PDB entry 6HLJ | X-ray diffraction, 2.10 A resolution | chains A and B

Chain A:
Molecule: NADH-quinone oxidoreductase subunit E
Organism: Aquifex aeolicus VF5
Notes: EC 1.6.5.11
UniProt: O66842 (NUOE_AQUAE); numbering as in UniProt (aligned over 1-160)
Sequence (160 residues; each row starts with the number of its first residue):
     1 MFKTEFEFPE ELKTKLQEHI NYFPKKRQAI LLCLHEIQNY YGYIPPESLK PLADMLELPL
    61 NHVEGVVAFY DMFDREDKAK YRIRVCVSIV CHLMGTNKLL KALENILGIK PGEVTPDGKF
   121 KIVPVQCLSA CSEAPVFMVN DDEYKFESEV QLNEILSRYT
Unresolved in the structure: 1-4
Differences from the reference sequence: conflict Ser129 (Gly in O66842)
Metal / ion sites: 2Fe-2S cluster Fe: Cys86, Cys91, Cys127, Cys131
Ligand contacts: 2Fe-2S cluster (FES): Cys86, Ser88, Ile89, Val90, Cys91, Cys127, Leu128, Ser129, Ala130, Cys131, Val136

Chain B:
Molecule: NADH-quinone oxidoreductase subunit F
Organism: Aquifex aeolicus VF5
Notes: EC 1.6.5.11
UniProt: O66841 (NUOF_AQUAE); residues 1-426 here = UniProt positions 1-426
Sequence (434 residues; row label = number of the first residue in the row):
     1 MRSYPAIPRI YAETTLNMLL KRAKKPRVHS IDEYLKDGGY QALEKALNMS PEEIIDWVDK
    61 STLRGRGGAG FPTGKKWKFA VQNPGPRYFI CNADESEPGT FKDRIIIERD PHLLIEGIII
   121 SSYAIGANEA YIYIRGEYPA GYYILRDAIE EAKKKGFLGK NILGSGFDLE IYVARGAGAY
   181 ICGEETALIE SLEGKRGHPR LKPPYPVQKG LWGKPTVVNN VETIANVPFI ISMGWEEYRY
   241 IGPSDYAGPK LFPVSGKVKK PGVYELPMNT TLREVIFKYA GGTLGNKKVK AVFSGALDCF
   301 SSEELDIPMD YSPLGFGGTG TVIVLTEEDD IVEAALKIAE FYEHETCGQC TPCRVGCYEQ
   361 ANLLEKIYKG EATEQDWEGF DFVNRNIQPT SICGLGAVAG RLIRQTLEKF PEEWEKYRKK
   421 SASLPLAGHH HHHH
Unresolved in the structure: 1-2, 419-434
Differences from the reference sequence: expression tag (427-434)
Metal / ion sites: Na+: Asp94, Ala179; 4Fe-4S cluster Fe: Cys347, Cys350, Cys353, Cys393
Ligand contacts:
  - FMN (flavin mononucleotide): Gly65, Arg66, Gly67, Gly68, Ala69, Phe71, Lys76, Asn92, Asp94, Glu95, Ser96, Tyr180, Ile181, Gly183, Glu184, Glu185, Val218, Asn219, Asn220, Thr223, Gly394, Leu395
  - MPO (3[N-morpholino]propane sulfonic acid): Arg22, Tyr34, Asp37, Gly38, Gly39, Leu113, Glu116, Pro228, Phe229, Ser232, Met233
  - 4Fe-4S cluster (SF4): Ile181, Pro199, Thr346, Cys347, Gly348, Gln349, Cys350, Cys353, Ser391, Ile392, Cys393, Leu395, Gly396
From the paper describing this entry:
  - conformationally variable residues: Glu95

Interface between chain A and chain B:
Residue-residue contacts (104):
  Tyr22(A) with Arg146(B); Ile171(B); Tyr172(B); Val173(B), hydrogen bond (side chain-backbone)
  Phe23(A) with Tyr131(B), hydrophobic; Tyr172(B), hydrophobic; Val173(B); Ala174(B), hydrophobic
  Pro24(A) with Glu129(B); Tyr131(B); Tyr172(B)
  Lys25(A) with Trp212(B)
  Arg27(A) with Glu193(B); Gly194(B); Trp212(B)
  Gln28(A) with Tyr131(B), hydrogen bond; Leu192(B), hydrogen bond (side chain-backbone); Trp212(B)
  Ile30(A) with Gly194(B)
  Leu31(A) with Arg175(B); Ser191(B)
  Leu32(A) with Arg175(B)
  His35(A) with Arg175(B); Gly176(B), hydrogen bond (side chain-backbone); Ala177(B)
  His62(A) with Gly194(B), hydrogen bond (side chain-backbone); Lys195(B)
  Gly65(A) with Arg196(B)
  Phe69(A) with Ala179(B), hydrophobic; Ile181(B), hydrophobic; Arg196(B); Gly197(B); His198(B)
  Tyr70(A) with Ala177(B); Cys182(B), hydrophobic; Ser191(B), hydrogen bond; Lys195(B), hydrogen bond (side chain-backbone); Arg196(B); Gly197(B), hydrogen bond (side chain-backbone)
  Asp71(A) with Ala177(B), hydrogen bond (backbone-backbone); Gly178(B); His344(B), salt bridge
  Met72(A) with Gly136(B); Glu137(B); Ala177(B), hydrogen bond (backbone-backbone); Gly178(B)
  Phe73(A) with Ala177(B), hydrophobic
  Val87(A) with Lys337(B)
  Ile89(A) with Pro98(B), hydrophobic; Phe293(B), hydrophobic; Ala334(B); Lys337(B); Ile338(B), hydrophobic
  Val90(A) with Ser255(B); Gly256(B); Ile323(B), hydrophobic
  His92(A) with Glu333(B), salt bridge; Lys337(B)
  Leu93(A) with Lys257(B); Leu325(B), hydrophobic
  Met94(A) with Gly256(B); Lys257(B); Leu284(B), hydrophobic
  Gln126(A) with Phe341(B); His344(B); Glu345(B)
  Cys127(A) with Glu97(B); Pro98(B), hydrophobic; Gly99(B); Arg135(B), hydrogen bond (backbone-side chain)
  Leu128(A) with Arg104(B), hydrogen bond (backbone-side chain); Arg135(B); Glu137(B); Tyr138(B)
  Ser129(A) with Glu95(B), hydrogen bond (side chain-backbone); Ser96(B); Thr100(B), hydrogen bond (side chain-backbone); Phe101(B); Arg104(B), hydrogen bond (backbone-side chain); Arg135(B), hydrogen bond; Tyr138(B)
  Ala130(A) with Pro8(B), hydrophobic; Arg104(B)
  Cys131(A) with Gly99(B), hydrogen bond (side chain-backbone); Phe101(B), hydrophobic; Ser255(B)
  Ser132(A) with Ile10(B); Phe101(B); Val254(B); Ser255(B); Pro261(B); Gly262(B)
  Glu133(A) with Pro8(B); Arg9(B)
  Met138(A) with Glu137(B); Pro139(B)
  Asp141(A) with Pro5(B); Pro139(B)
  Asp142(A) with Pro5(B); Ala6(B), hydrogen bond (side chain-backbone)
  Glu143(A) with Ala6(B), hydrogen bond (backbone-backbone); Ile7(B); Pro8(B); Arg104(B), salt bridge
Other interface residues (no listed pair), chain A (40 interface residues in all): His19, Val66, Ser88, Tyr144, Lys145
Other interface residues (no listed pair), chain B (66 interface residues in all): Tyr133, Tyr142, Tyr143, Val324, Asp329, Glu340, Cys347
Interface features reported in the paper:
  - residue pairs: Ser129(A)-Glu95(B)

Overview:
40 residues of chain A and 66 residues of chain B are in contact, with 19 hydrogen bonds and 3 salt bridges.
Polar contacts include Asp71(A)-His344(B), His92(A)-Glu333(B) and Glu143(A)-Arg104(B). The authors report a
contact between Ser129(A) and Glu95(B). Ligands of chain A: 2Fe-2S cluster. The paper reports conformational
variability at Glu95(B).
Chain A is NADH-quinone oxidoreductase subunit E and chain B is NADH-quinone oxidoreductase subunit F, both
from Aquifex aeolicus VF5; the structure, Variant G129S of NuoEF from Aquifex aeolicus - oxidized from, was
determined by X-ray diffraction together with 6HL2, 6HL3, 6HL4, 6HLA, 6HLI, 6HLM and 4 further entries from
the same study.
